1X75 - chains A and D of the 4 polymer chains in the assembly; structure by X-ray diffraction, 2.80 A resolution.

[Chain A]
Name: DNA gyrase subunit A
Source organism: Escherichia coli
Notes: EC 5.99.1.3
Reference sequence: P09097 (GYRA_ECOLI); residues 363-494 here = UniProt positions 363-494
Amino-acid sequence (132 residues; numbered 363 to 494; the number before each row is that of its first residue):
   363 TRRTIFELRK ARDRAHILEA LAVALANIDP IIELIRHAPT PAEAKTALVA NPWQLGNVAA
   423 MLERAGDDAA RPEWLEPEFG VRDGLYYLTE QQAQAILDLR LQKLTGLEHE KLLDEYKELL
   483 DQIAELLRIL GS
Not modelled in the structure: 418, 426-428

[Chain D]
Name: Cytotoxic protein ccdB
Source organism: Escherichia coli
Reference sequence: P62555 (CCDB_ECO57); numbering as in UniProt (aligned over 1-101)
Amino-acid sequence (101 residues; numbered 1 to 101; the number before each row is that of its first residue):
     1 MQFKVYTYKR ESRYRLFVDV QSDIIDTPGR RMVIPLASAR LLSDKVSREL YPVVHIGDES
    61 WRMMTTDMAS VPVSVIGEEV ADLSHRENDI KNAINLMFWG I
Not modelled in the structure: 12-14, 44-46

[Chain A / chain D interface]
Pairs across the interface - 10 pairs, chain A then chain D:
  Arg376(A) with Gly100(D), hydrogen bond (side chain-backbone)
  Ile379(A) with Ile101(D), hydrophobic
  Leu383(A) with Ile101(D), hydrophobic
  Asp460(A) with Trp99(D)
  Arg462(A) with Asn92(D); Asn95(D), hydrogen bond; Trp99(D)
  Gln464(A) with Asn88(D), hydrogen bond; Asn92(D), hydrogen bond
  Lys465(A) with Asn92(D)
Other interface residues (no listed pair), chain D (8 interface residues in all): Lys91, Leu96

[Summary]
Chain A and chain D form an interface of 7 and 8 residues respectively, with 4 hydrogen bonds. Polar contacts
include Arg376(A)-Gly100(D), Arg462(A)-Asn95(D) and Gln464(A)-Asn88(D).
Chain A is DNA gyrase subunit A and chain D is Cytotoxic protein ccdB, both from Escherichia coli; the
structure, CcdB:GyrA14 complex, was determined by X-ray diffraction.
